7WVE - chains B and F of the 4 polymer chains in the assembly; structure by electron microscopy, 3.11 A resolution.

Chain B:
Molecule: Toll-like receptor 3
Source organism: Homo sapiens
UniProtKB: O15455 (TLR3_HUMAN); residues 27-697 here = UniProt positions 27-697
Chain sequence (680 residues; each row starts with the number of its first residue):
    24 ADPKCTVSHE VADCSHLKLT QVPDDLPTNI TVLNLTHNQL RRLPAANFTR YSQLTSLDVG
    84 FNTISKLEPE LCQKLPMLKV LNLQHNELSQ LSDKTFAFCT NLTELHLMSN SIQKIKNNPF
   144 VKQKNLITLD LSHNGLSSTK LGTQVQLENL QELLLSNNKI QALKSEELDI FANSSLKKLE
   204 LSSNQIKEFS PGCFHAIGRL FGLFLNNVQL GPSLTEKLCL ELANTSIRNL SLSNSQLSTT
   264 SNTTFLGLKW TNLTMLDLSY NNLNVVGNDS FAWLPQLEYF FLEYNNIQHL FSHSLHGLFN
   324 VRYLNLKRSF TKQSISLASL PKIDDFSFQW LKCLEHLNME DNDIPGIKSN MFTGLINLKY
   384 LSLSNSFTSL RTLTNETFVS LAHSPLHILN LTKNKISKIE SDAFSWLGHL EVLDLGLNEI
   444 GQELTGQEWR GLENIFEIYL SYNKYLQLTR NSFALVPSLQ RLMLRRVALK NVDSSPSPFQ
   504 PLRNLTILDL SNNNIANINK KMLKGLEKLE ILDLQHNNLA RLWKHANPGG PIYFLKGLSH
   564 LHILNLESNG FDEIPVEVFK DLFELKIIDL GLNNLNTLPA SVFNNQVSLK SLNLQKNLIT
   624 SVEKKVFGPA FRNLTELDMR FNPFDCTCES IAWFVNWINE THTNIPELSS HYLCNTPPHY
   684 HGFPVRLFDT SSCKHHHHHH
Not modelled in the structure: 24-28, 688-703
Construct notes: expression tag (24-26, 698-703); engineered mutation Lys523 (Asp in O15455), Lys524 (Asp in O15455), Lys527 (Glu in O15455)
Cystine bridges: Cys95-Cys122, Cys649-Cys677
Curated features (UniProtKB/Swiss-Prot):
  - glycosylation (N-linked (GlcNAc...) asparagine): Asn52, Asn57, Asn70, Asn124, Asn196, Asn247, Asn252, Asn265, Asn275, Asn291, Asn398, Asn413, Asn507, Asn636, Asn662

Chain F:
Molecule: 46-nt RNA strand
Sequence (46 nucleotides; numbered 1 to 46; the number before each row is that of its first residue):
     1 IIIIIIIIII IIIIIIIIII IIIIIIIIII IIIIIIIIII IIIIII

Interface between chain B and chain F:
Contacting residue pairs - 16 pairs, chain B then chain F:
  His39(B) - I6(F)  phosphate contact
  His39(B) - I7(F)  salt bridge to the phosphate
  His60(B) - I6(F)  phosphate contact
  Gln62(B) - I5(F)  hydrogen bond to the sugar
  Gln62(B) - I6(F)  hydrogen bond to the sugar
  Phe84(B) - I6(F)  phosphate contact
  His108(B) - I4(F)  hydrogen bond to the phosphate
  His108(B) - I5(F)  salt bridge to the phosphate
  Glu110(B) - I4(F)  base contact
  Asn517(B) - I26(F)  base contact
  Ala519(B) - I27(F)  sugar contact
  Asn541(B) - I27(F)  base contact
  Arg544(B) - I27(F)  hydrogen bond to the sugar
  Arg544(B) - I28(F)  sugar contact
  Lys619(B) - I18(F)  phosphate contact
  Lys619(B) - I19(F)  phosphate contact
Also at the interface, not in a pair above, chain B (14 interface residues in all): Lys41, Asn61, Asn85
Also at the interface, not in a pair above, chain F (10 interface residues in all): I25

Summary:
The interface between chain B and chain F involves 14 residues on one side and 10 on the other; the contacts
include 4 hydrogen bonds and 2 salt bridges. Polar pairs include Gln62(B)-I5(F), Gln62(B)-I6(F) and
Arg544(B)-I27(F).
Chain B is Toll-like receptor 3 (Homo sapiens) and chain F is a 46-nt RNA strand; the structure, CT-mut
(D523K,D524K,E527K) TLR3-poly(I:C) complex, was determined by electron microscopy together with 7WV3, 7WV4,
7WV5 and 7WVJ from the same study.
